Entry 5N74 (X-ray diffraction, 2.30 A resolution); this record covers chains A and I of the 4 polymer chains in the assembly.

# Chain A
Protein: Microtubule-associated protein RP/EB family member 1
Organism: Homo sapiens
UniProtKB: Q15691 (MARE1_HUMAN); residues 191-248 here = UniProt positions 191-248
Chain sequence (58 residues; numbered 191 to 248; the number before each row is that of its first residue):
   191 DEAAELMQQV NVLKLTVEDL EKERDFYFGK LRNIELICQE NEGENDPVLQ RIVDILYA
Disordered / not traced: 191-193
Swiss-Prot annotation at these positions:
  - region: Thr206 to Glu211 (Interaction with APC), Lys220 to Ile242 (APC-binding)
  - modified residue: Lys220 (N6-acetyllysine)
  - mutagenesis: Lys220 (K220R: Abolished acetylation by KAT2B/PCAF, impairing kinetochore-microtubule interactions during mitosis)

# Chain I
Protein: Karyogamy protein KAR9
Organism: Saccharomyces cerevisiae
UniProtKB: P32526 (KAR9_YEAST); residues -6 to 13 here correspond to UniProt positions 614-633 (UniProt number = residue number + 620)
Chain sequence (21 residues; row label = number of the first residue in the row; numbers below 1 keep their minus sign (Gly-7 is residue -7)):
    -7 GSTRRRTRLR PPTPLSQLLS P
Disordered / not traced: -7 to 0, 8-13
Construct notes: expression tag (-7)

# Chain A / chain I interface
Pairs across the interface (6):
  Glu213(A) with Pro4(I); Thr5(I), hydrogen bond (side chain-backbone)
  Phe216(A) with Arg2(I)
  Tyr217(A) with Arg2(I), hydrogen bond (side chain-backbone); Pro3(I); Pro4(I)
Other interface residues (no listed pair), chain A (4 interface residues in all): Leu210
Other interface residues (no listed pair), chain I (5 interface residues in all): Leu7
Interface features reported in the paper:
  - specific contacts: Leu210(A)-Leu7(I) (hydrophobic contact)
  - interface residues, chain A: Tyr217(A)
  - hot spots on chain A (mutagenesis) - Y217A/E225A: abolished binding to Kar9c-p1

# Overview
Chain A and chain I form an interface of 4 and 5 residues respectively, with 2 hydrogen bonds. Among the polar
pairs are Glu213(A)-Thr5(I) and Tyr217(A)-Arg2(I). The authors report a hydrophobic contact between Leu210(A)
and Leu7(I). From the paper: Y217A/E225A of chain A abolish binding to Kar9c-p1; the interface residue
Tyr217(A).
Here chain A is Microtubule-associated protein RP/EB family member 1 (Homo sapiens) and chain I is Karyogamy
protein KAR9 (Saccharomyces cerevisiae). Entry 5N74 (Microtubule end binding protein complex) was determined
by X-ray diffraction.
